9JSZ - chains M and O of the 16 polymer chains in the assembly; structure by electron microscopy, 3.18 A resolution.

[Chain M]
Name: Ago
Organism: Novosphingopyxis baekryungensis DSM 16222
Sequence (485 residues; each row starts with the number of its first residue):
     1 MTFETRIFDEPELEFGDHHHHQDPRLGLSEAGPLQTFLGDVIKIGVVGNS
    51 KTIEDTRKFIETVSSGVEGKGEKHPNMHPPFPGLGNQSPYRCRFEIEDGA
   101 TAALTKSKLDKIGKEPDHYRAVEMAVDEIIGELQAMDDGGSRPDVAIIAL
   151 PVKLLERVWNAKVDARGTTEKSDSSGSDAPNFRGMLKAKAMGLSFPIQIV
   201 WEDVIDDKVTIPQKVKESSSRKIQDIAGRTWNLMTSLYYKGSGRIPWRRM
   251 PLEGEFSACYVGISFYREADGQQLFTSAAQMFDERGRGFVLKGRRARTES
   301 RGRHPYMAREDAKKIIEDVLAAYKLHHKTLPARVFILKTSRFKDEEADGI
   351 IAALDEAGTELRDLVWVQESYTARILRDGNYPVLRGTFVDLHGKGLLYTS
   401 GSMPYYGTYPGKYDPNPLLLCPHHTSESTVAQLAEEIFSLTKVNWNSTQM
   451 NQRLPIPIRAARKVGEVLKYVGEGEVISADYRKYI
Not modelled in the structure: 161-179
Metal / ion sites: Mg2+: Asn446, Ile485 (shared with A1(O), A3(O) of chain O)
From the paper describing this entry:
  - self-association interface (contacts with another copy of this molecule); pairs are residue here / residue on that copy: Gln134-Arg295 (hydrogen bond), Gly140-Arg244 (backbone contact), Arg142-Asp480, Arg142-Arg244 (backbone contact), Glu253-Arg287, Gly254-Arg285 (backbone contact), Phe256-Arg285 (cation-pi contact)
  - mutagenesis - E97A/G140A/R142A/R244A, Q134A/R142A/R295A/D480A, E253A/F256A/R285A/R287A/K324A/E360A: abolished catalytic activity

[Chain O]
Molecule: 20-nt RNA strand
Organism: Novosphingopyxis baekryungensis DSM 16222
Sequence (20 nucleotides; each row starts with the number of its first residue):
     1 AUACUGCACAGCUGACGAUA
Not modelled in the structure: 20
Metal / ion sites: Mg2+: A1, A3 (shared with Asn446(M), Ile485(M) of chain M)

[How chain M and chain O interact]
Residue-residue contacts (47; chain M residue first):
  Asn181(M) - A1(O)  hydrogen bond to the base
  Phe182(M) - A1(O)  base contact
  Arg183(M) - A1(O)  salt bridge to the phosphate
  Lys187(M) - A1(O)  salt bridge to the phosphate
  Gln198(M) - A1(O)  phosphate contact
  Ile199(M) - A1(O)  sugar contact
  Ile199(M) - U2(O)  sugar contact
  Val200(M) - U2(O)  phosphate contact
  Trp201(M) - A1(O)  hydrogen bond to the base
  Trp201(M) - U2(O)  hydrogen bond to the phosphate
  Val204(M) - U2(O)  phosphate contact
  Ile223(M) - U2(O)  base contact
  Ile223(M) - A3(O)  base contact
  Gln224(M) - U2(O)  hydrogen bond to the base
  Gln224(M) - A3(O)  base contact
  Gly228(M) - U2(O)  base contact
  Arg229(M) - U2(O)  base contact
  Asn232(M) - U2(O)  hydrogen bond to the base
  Asn232(M) - A3(O)  sugar contact
  Leu233(M) - U2(O)  hydrogen bond to the sugar
  Lys240(M) - A1(O)  salt bridge to the phosphate
  Gln272(M) - G11(O)  sugar contact
  Gln272(M) - C12(O)  sugar contact
  Arg303(M) - C12(O)  phosphate contact
  Arg303(M) - U13(O)  sugar contact
  His304(M) - U13(O)  hydrogen bond to the phosphate
  His304(M) - G14(O)  salt bridge to the phosphate
  Pro305(M) - U13(O)  sugar contact
  Ser400(M) - U5(O)  phosphate contact
  Tyr409(M) - U5(O)  sugar contact
  Lys412(M) - G6(O)  sugar contact
  Tyr413(M) - G6(O)  sugar contact
  Tyr413(M) - C7(O)  phosphate contact
  Asp414(M) - G6(O)  sugar contact
  Pro415(M) - G6(O)  phosphate contact
  Asn416(M) - G6(O)  hydrogen bond to the phosphate
  Asn446(M) - A3(O)  phosphate contact
  Ser447(M) - A3(O)  hydrogen bond to the phosphate
  Ser447(M) - C4(O)  sugar contact
  Gln449(M) - A3(O)  base contact
  Asn451(M) - C4(O)  hydrogen bond to the sugar
  Asn451(M) - U5(O)  sugar contact
  Arg453(M) - U5(O)  hydrogen bond to the phosphate
  Arg453(M) - G6(O)  salt bridge to the phosphate
  Arg459(M) - C4(O)  salt bridge to the phosphate
  Arg459(M) - U5(O)  salt bridge to the phosphate
  Ile485(M) - A1(O)  phosphate contact
Also at the interface, not in a pair above, chain M (43 interface residues in all): Leu150, Val158, Trp159, Ile197, Arg221, Ser236, Pro410, Asn444, Gln452

[Overview]
43 residues of chain M face 11 of chain O across their interface, with 11 hydrogen bonds and 7 salt bridges.
Polar contacts include Asn181(M)-A1(O), Trp201(M)-A1(O) and Gln224(M)-U2(O). From the paper:
E97A/G140A/R142A/R244A, Q134A/R142A/R295A/D480A and E253A/F256A/R285A/R287A/K324A/E360A of chain M abolish
catalytic activity; a self-association interface involving Gln134(M), Gly140(M) and Arg142(M) among others.
Here chain M is Ago and chain O is a 20-nt RNA strand, both from Novosphingopyxis baekryungensis DSM 16222.
Entry 9JSZ (active NbaSPARDA complexes) was determined by electron microscopy together with 9JSB, 9JSP and
9JT2 from the same study.
